Entry 8GA8 (electron microscopy, 3.50 A resolution); this record covers chains H and A of the 10 polymer chains in the assembly.

== Chain H ==
Molecule: Transcriptional regulatory protein SDS3
Organism: Saccharomyces cerevisiae
Reference sequence: P40505 (SDS3_YEAST); residue numbers follow UniProt; this construct covers 1-327
Amino-acid sequence (327 residues; row label = number of the first residue in the row):
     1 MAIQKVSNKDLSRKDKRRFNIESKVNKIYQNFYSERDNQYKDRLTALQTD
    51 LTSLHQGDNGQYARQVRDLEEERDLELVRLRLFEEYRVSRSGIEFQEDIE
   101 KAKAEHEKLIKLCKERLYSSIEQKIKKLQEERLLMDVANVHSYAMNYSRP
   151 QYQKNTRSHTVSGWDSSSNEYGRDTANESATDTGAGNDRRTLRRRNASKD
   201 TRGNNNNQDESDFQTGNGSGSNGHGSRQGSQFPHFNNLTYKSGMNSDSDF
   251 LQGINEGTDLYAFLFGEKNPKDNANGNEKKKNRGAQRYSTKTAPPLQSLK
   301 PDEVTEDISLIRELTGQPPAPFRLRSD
Unresolved in the structure: 1-10, 118-290
Swiss-Prot annotation at these positions:
  - modified residue (Phosphoserine): Ser166, Ser211

== Chain A ==
Molecule: Transcriptional regulatory protein SIN3
Organism: Saccharomyces cerevisiae
Reference sequence: P22579 (SIN3_YEAST); residue numbers follow UniProt; this construct covers 1-1536
Amino-acid sequence (1536 residues; each row starts with the number of its first residue):
     1 MSQVWHNSNSQSNDVATSNDATGSNERNEKEPSLQGNKPGFVQQQQRITL
    51 PSLSALSTKEEDRRDSNGQQALTSHAAHILGYPPPHSNAMPSIATDSALK
   101 QPHEYHPRPKSSSSSPSINASLMNAGPAPLPTVGAASFSLSRFDNPLPIK
   151 APVHTEEPKSYNGLQEEEKATQRPQDCKEVPAGVQPADAPDPSSNHADAN
   201 DDNNNNENSHDEDADYRPLNVKDALSYLEQVKFQFSSRPDIYNLFLDIMK
   251 DFKSQAIDTPGVIERVSTLFRGYPILIQGFNTFLPQGYRIECSSNPDDPI
   301 RVTTPMGTTTVNNNISPSGRGTTDAQELGSFPESDGNGVQQPSNVPMVPS
   351 SVYQSEQNQDQQQSLPLLATSSGLPSIQQPEMPAHRQIPQSQSLVPQEDA
   401 KKNVDVEFSQAISYVNKIKTRFADQPDIYKHFLEILQTYQREQKPINEVY
   451 AQVTHLFQNAPDLLEDFKKFLPDSSASANQQVQHAQQHAQQQHEAQMHAQ
   501 AQAQAQAQAQVEQQKQQQQFLYPASGYYGHPSNRGIPQQNLPPIGSFSPP
   551 TNGSTVHEAYQDQQHMQPPHFMPLPSIVQHGPNMVHQGIANENPPLSDLR
   601 TSLTEQYAPSSIQHQQQHPQSISPIANTQYGDIPVRPEIDLDPSIVPVVP
   651 EPTEPIENNISLNEEVTFFEKAKRYIGNKHLYTEFLKILNLYSQDILDLD
   701 DLVEKVDFYLGSNKELFTWFKNFVGYQEKTKCIENIVHEKHRLDLDLCEA
   751 FGPSYKRLPKSDTFMPCSGRDDMCWEVLNDEWVGHPVWASEDSGFIAHRK
   801 NQYEETLFKIEEERHEYDFYIESNLRTIQCLETIVNKIENMTENEKANFK
   851 LPPGLGHTSMTIYKKVIRKVYDKERGFEIIDALHEHPAVTAPVVLKRLKQ
   901 KDEEWRRAQREWNKVWRELEQKVFFKSLDHLGLTFKQADKKLLTTKQLIS
   951 EISSIKVDQTNKKIHWLTPKPKSQLDFDFPDKNIFYDILCLADTFITHTT
  1001 AYSNPDKERLKDLLKYFISLFFSISFEKIEESLYSHKQNVSESSGSDDGS
  1051 SIASRKRPYQQEMSLLDILHRSRYQKLKRSNDEDGKVPQLSEPPEEEPNT
  1101 IEEEELIDEEAKNPWLTGNLVEEANSQGIIQNRSIFNLFANTNIYIFFRH
  1151 WTTIYERLLEIKQMNERVTKEINTRSTVTFAKDLDLLSSQLSEMGLDFVG
  1201 EDAYKQVLRLSRRLINGDLEHQWFEESLRQAYNNKAFKLYTIDKVTQSLV
  1251 KHAHTLMTDAKTAEIMALFVKDRNASTTSAKDQIIYRLQVRSHMSNTENM
  1301 FRIEFDKRTLHVSIQYIALDDLTLKEPKADEDKWKYYVTSYALPHPTEGI
  1351 PHEKLKIPFLERLIEFGQDIDGTEVDEEFSPEGISVSTLKIKIQPITYQL
  1401 HIENGSYDVFTRKATNKYPTIANDNTQKGMVSQKKELISKFLDCAVGLRN
  1451 NLDEAQKLSMQKKWENLKDSIAKTSAGNQGIESETEKGKITKQEQSDNLD
  1501 SSTASVLPASITTVPQDDNIETTGNTESSDKGAKIQ
Unresolved in the structure: 1-658, 725-744, 789-798, 962-974, 1026-1064, 1083-1134, 1318-1536
Swiss-Prot annotation at these positions:
  - modified residue: Ser137 (Phosphoserine), Thr303 (Phosphothreonine), Thr304 (Phosphothreonine), Ser316 (Phosphoserine), Ser1046 (Phosphoserine)

== Interface between chain H and chain A ==
Contacting residue pairs (61):
  Lys14(H) - Glu670(A)  salt bridge
  Arg18(H) - Asn663(A)  hydrogen bond (side chain-backbone)
  Arg18(H) - Val666(A)
  Arg18(H) - Thr667(A)
  Ile21(H) - Val666(A)  hydrophobic
  Glu22(H) - Asn659(A)
  Glu22(H) - Leu662(A)
  Glu22(H) - Asn663(A)
  Arg79(H) - Gln829(A)
  Arg79(H) - Cys830(A)
  Arg79(H) - Thr833(A)
  Arg79(H) - His857(A)  hydrogen bond
  Leu82(H) - Glu832(A)
  Leu82(H) - Asn836(A)
  Phe83(H) - Leu825(A)  hydrophobic
  Phe83(H) - Gln829(A)
  Phe83(H) - Glu832(A)  hydrogen bond (backbone-side chain)
  Tyr86(H) - Ile828(A)  hydrophobic
  Tyr86(H) - Glu832(A)
  Tyr86(H) - Lys899(A)
  Tyr86(H) - Asp902(A)  hydrogen bond
  Arg90(H) - Leu825(A)
  Arg90(H) - Asp902(A)  salt bridge
  Ile93(H) - Glu903(A)
  Glu94(H) - Arg906(A)  salt bridge
  Glu94(H) - Arg910(A)
  Glu97(H) - Arg907(A)  salt bridge
  Glu97(H) - Arg910(A)  salt bridge
  Thr292(H) - Glu813(A)
  Ala293(H) - Tyr817(A)
  Ala293(H) - Trp912(A)  hydrophobic
  Pro294(H) - Tyr817(A)  hydrogen bond (backbone-side chain)
  Pro294(H) - Trp912(A)
  Leu296(H) - Tyr817(A)  hydrophobic
  Leu296(H) - Lys869(A)
  Leu296(H) - Trp905(A)
  Gln297(H) - Lys901(A)  hydrogen bond
  Gln297(H) - Glu904(A)  hydrogen bond
  Gln297(H) - Trp905(A)
  Ser298(H) - Lys869(A)  hydrogen bond (side chain-backbone)
  Ser298(H) - Val870(A)
  Ser298(H) - Lys901(A)
  Leu299(H) - Val870(A)  hydrogen bond (backbone-backbone)
  Leu299(H) - Arg897(A)
  Leu299(H) - Lys901(A)
  Glu303(H) - Arg897(A)  salt bridge
  Val304(H) - Tyr871(A)  hydrophobic
  Val304(H) - Asp872(A)
  Val304(H) - Arg875(A)
  Thr305(H) - Arg875(A)
  Asp307(H) - Val893(A)
  Ile308(H) - Glu878(A)
  Ile308(H) - Ile879(A)  hydrophobic
  Ile311(H) - Val889(A)
  Ile311(H) - Thr890(A)
  Leu314(H) - Val889(A)  hydrophobic
  Thr315(H) - His886(A)
  Thr315(H) - Val889(A)
  Gln317(H) - His886(A)
  Leu324(H) - Glu874(A)
  Arg325(H) - Phe877(A)
Also at the interface, not in a pair above, chain H (33 interface residues in all): Val78, Lys291, Pro301
Also at the interface, not in a pair above, chain A (45 interface residues in all): Glu665, Tyr820, Gly856, Glu885, Gln900

== In short ==
33 residues of chain H face 45 of chain A across their interface, with 9 hydrogen bonds and 6 salt bridges.
Polar pairs include Lys14(H)-Glu670(A), Arg90(H)-Asp902(A) and Glu94(H)-Arg906(A).
Chain H is Transcriptional regulatory protein SDS3 and chain A is Transcriptional regulatory protein SIN3,
both from Saccharomyces cerevisiae; the structure, Structure of the yeast (HDAC) Rpd3L complex, was determined
by electron microscopy.
